3IU9 - chain A; structure by X-ray diffraction, 1.75 A resolution.

# Chain A
Protein: Methionine aminopeptidase
Source organism: Mycobacterium tuberculosis
Notes: EC 3.4.11.18
UniProtKB: P0A5J2 (AMPM_MYCTU); residue numbers follow UniProt; this construct covers 2-285
Chain sequence (288 residues; numbered -2 to 285; the number before each row is that of its first residue; numbers below 1 keep their minus sign (Met-2 is residue -2)):
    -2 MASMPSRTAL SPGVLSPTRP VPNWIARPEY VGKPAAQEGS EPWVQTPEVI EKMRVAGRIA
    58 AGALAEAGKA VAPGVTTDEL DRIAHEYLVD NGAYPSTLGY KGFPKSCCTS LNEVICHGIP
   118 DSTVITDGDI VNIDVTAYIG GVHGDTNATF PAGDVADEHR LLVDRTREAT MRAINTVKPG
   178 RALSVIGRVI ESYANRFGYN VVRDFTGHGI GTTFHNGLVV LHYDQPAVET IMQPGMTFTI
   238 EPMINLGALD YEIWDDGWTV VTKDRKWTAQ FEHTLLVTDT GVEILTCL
Not modelled in the structure: -2 to 1
Construct notes: expression tag (-2 to 1)
Metal / ion sites: Ni2+ site 1: Asp131, Asp142, Glu269 (together with T07); Ni2+ site 2: Asp142, His205, Glu238, Glu269 (together with T07)
Residues lining bound ligands: T07 (5-[(2,4-dichlorobenzyl)sulfanyl]-4H-1,2,4-triazol-3-amine): Tyr27, Ser93, Thr94, Tyr97, Cys105, His114, Asp131, Thr133, Asp142, Thr203, His205, Phe211, His212, Glu238, Trp255, Glu269
What the authors report for this chain:
  - Ni2+ coordination: Glu238, Glu269
  - conformationally variable residues (side-chain flip): Phe211
  - binding site for T07: Phe211

# Overview
Chain A binds compound T07. The Ni2+ site 1 is built by Asp131, Asp142 and Glu269. The Ni2+ site 2 is built by
Asp142, His205, Glu238 and Glu269. From the paper: a binding site for T07 at Phe211; Ni2+ coordination by
Glu238 and Glu269.
Chain A is Methionine aminopeptidase (Mycobacterium tuberculosis); the structure, M. tuberculosis methionine
aminopeptidase with Ni inhibitor T07, was determined by X-ray diffraction, deposited together with 3IU7 and
3IU8.
